6IQ4 - chains E and J of the 10 polymer chains in the assembly; structure by X-ray diffraction, 2.25 A resolution.

== Chain E ==
Protein: Histone H3.1
Organism: Homo sapiens
Reference sequence: P68431 (H31_HUMAN); residues 38-135 here correspond to UniProt positions 39-136 (UniProt number = residue number + 1)
Chain sequence (98 residues; numbered 38 to 135; the number before each row is that of its first residue):
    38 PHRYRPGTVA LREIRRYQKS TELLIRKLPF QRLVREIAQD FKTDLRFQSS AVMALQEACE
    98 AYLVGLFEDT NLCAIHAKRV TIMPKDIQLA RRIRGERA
Bound ions: Mg2+: Asp77 (shared with 1 residue of chain D)
Ligand contacts: 4-diphenylphosphanylbenzoic acid (XIS): Lys122, Gln125, Leu126, Arg129, Arg134
UniProt features mapped onto this chain:
  - modified residue: Tyr41 (Phosphotyrosine), Lys56 (N6,N6,N6-trimethyllysine), Ser57 (Phosphoserine), Lys64 (N6-(2-hydroxyisobutyryl)lysine), Lys79 (N6,N6,N6-trimethyllysine), Thr80 (Phosphothreonine), Ser86 (Phosphoserine), Thr107 (Phosphothreonine), Lys115 (N6-acetyllysine), Lys122 (N6-(2-hydroxyisobutyryl)lysine)

== Chain J ==
Molecule: 145-nt DNA strand
Organism: Homo sapiens
Sequence (145 nucleotides; numbered -72 to 72; the number before each row is that of its first residue; numbers below 1 keep their minus sign (DA-72 is residue -72)):
   -72 ATCAATATCC ACCTGCAGAT ACTACCAAAA GTGTATTTGG AAACTGCTCC ATCAAAAGGC
   -12 ATGTTCAGCT GATTCAGCTG AACATGCCTT TTGATGGAGC AGTTTCCAAA TACACTTTTG
    48 GTAGTATCTG CAGGTGGATA TTGAT
Bound ions: Mg2+ near DG60 (its only coordinating residue here)

== Chain E / chain J interface ==
Residue-residue contacts - 23 pairs, chain E then chain J:
  Arg40(E) - DG70(J)  sugar contact
  Tyr41(E) - DT69(J)  phosphate contact
  Tyr41(E) - DG70(J)  phosphate contact
  Arg42(E) - DG-5(J)  salt bridge to the phosphate
  Arg42(E) - DG70(J)  salt bridge to the phosphate
  Pro43(E) - DA-6(J)  phosphate contact
  Thr45(E) - DT69(J)  phosphate contact
  Thr45(E) - DG70(J)  hydrogen bond to the phosphate
  Arg63(E) - DC-13(J)  salt bridge to the phosphate
  Arg72(E) - DC-23(J)  salt bridge to the phosphate
  Arg83(E) - DC-24(J)  hydrogen bond to the sugar
  Arg83(E) - DC-23(J)  phosphate contact
  Phe84(E) - DC-24(J)  sugar contact
  Phe84(E) - DC-23(J)  hydrogen bond to the phosphate
  Gln85(E) - DC-24(J)  phosphate contact
  Ser86(E) - DC-24(J)  hydrogen bond to the phosphate
  Arg116(E) - DT-3(J)  phosphate contact
  Arg116(E) - DG-2(J)  phosphate contact
  Val117(E) - DC-4(J)  phosphate contact
  Val117(E) - DT-3(J)  hydrogen bond to the phosphate
  Thr118(E) - DC-4(J)  hydrogen bond to the phosphate
  Thr118(E) - DT-3(J)  hydrogen bond to the phosphate
  Met120(E) - DG-2(J)  phosphate contact
Other interface residues (no listed pair), chain E (16 interface residues in all): Lys115
Other interface residues (no listed pair), chain J (12 interface residues in all): DG-14, DA71

== Summary ==
Chain E and chain J form an interface of 16 and 12 residues respectively, with 7 hydrogen bonds and 4 salt
bridges. Among the polar pairs are Arg83(E)-DC-24(J), Thr45(E)-DG70(J) and Phe84(E)-DC-23(J). Chain E binds
4-diphenylphosphanylbenzoic acid.
Here chain E is Histone H3.1 and chain J is a 145-nt DNA strand, both from Homo sapiens. Entry 6IQ4
(Nucleosome core particle cross-linked with a hetero-binuclear molecule possessing RAPTA and gold(I)
4-(diphenylphosphino)benzoic acid groups) was determined by X-ray diffraction.
